PDB entry 8JHY | electron microscopy, 2.87 A resolution | chains B and C of the 5 polymer chains in the assembly

# Chain B
Molecule: Guanine nucleotide-binding protein G(I)/G(S)/G(T) subunit beta-1
Organism: Homo sapiens
UniProt: P62873 (GBB1_HUMAN); numbering as in UniProt (aligned over 2-340)
Amino-acid sequence (356 residues; numbered -15 to 340; the number before each row is that of its first residue; numbers below 1 keep their minus sign (Met-15 is residue -15)):
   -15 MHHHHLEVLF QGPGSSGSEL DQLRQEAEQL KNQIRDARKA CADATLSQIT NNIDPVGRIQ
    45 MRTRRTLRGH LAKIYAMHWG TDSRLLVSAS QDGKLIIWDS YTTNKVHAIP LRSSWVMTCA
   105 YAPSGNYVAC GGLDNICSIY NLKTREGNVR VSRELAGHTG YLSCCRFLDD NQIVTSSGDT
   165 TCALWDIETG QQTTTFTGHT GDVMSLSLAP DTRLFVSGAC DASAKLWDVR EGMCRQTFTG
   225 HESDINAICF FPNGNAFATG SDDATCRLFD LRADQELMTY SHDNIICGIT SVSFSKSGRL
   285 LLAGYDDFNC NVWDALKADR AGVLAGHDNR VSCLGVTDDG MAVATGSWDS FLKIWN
Unresolved in the structure: -15 to 0
Construct notes: initiating methionine (-15); expression tag (-14 to 1)
Swiss-Prot annotation at these positions:
  - modified residue: Ser2 (N-acetylserine), His266 (Phosphohistidine)

# Chain C
Molecule: Guanine nucleotide-binding protein G(I)/G(S)/G(O) subunit gamma-2
Organism: Homo sapiens
UniProt: P59768 (GBG2_HUMAN); residue numbers follow UniProt; this construct covers 1-71
Amino-acid sequence (71 residues; each row starts with the number of its first residue):
     1 MASNNTASIA QARKLVEQLK MEANIDRIKV SKAAADLMAY CEAHAKEDPL LTPVPASENP
    61 FREKKFFCAI L
Unresolved in the structure: 1-5, 63-71
Swiss-Prot annotation at these positions:
  - modified residue: Ala2 (N-acetylalanine), Cys68 (Cysteine methyl ester)
  - lipidation: Cys68 (S-geranylgeranyl cysteine)

# Interface between chain B and chain C
Contacting residue pairs (66; chain B residue first):
  Leu7(B) - Ala12(C)  hydrophobic
  Glu10(B) - Lys20(C)  salt bridge
  Ala11(B) - Leu15(C)  hydrophobic
  Ala11(B) - Leu19(C)
  Leu14(B) - Leu19(C)
  Leu14(B) - Lys20(C)
  Lys15(B) - Leu19(C)
  Gln17(B) - Ala23(C)
  Ile18(B) - Ala23(C)  hydrophobic
  Ala21(B) - Arg27(C)
  Cys25(B) - Ile28(C)
  Cys25(B) - Lys29(C)
  Cys25(B) - Val30(C)
  Ala26(B) - Val30(C)  hydrophobic
  Asp27(B) - Lys29(C)  salt bridge
  Ile33(B) - Ala34(C)  hydrophobic
  Ile33(B) - Ala35(C)
  Ile33(B) - Met38(C)
  Thr34(B) - Met38(C)
  Val40(B) - Leu51(C)  hydrophobic
  Arg48(B) - Phe61(C)
  Arg49(B) - Pro60(C)
  Arg49(B) - Phe61(C)  hydrogen bond (side chain-backbone)
  Arg49(B) - Arg62(C)
  Ser84(B) - Phe61(C)
  Tyr85(B) - Pro60(C)
  Tyr85(B) - Phe61(C)  hydrophobic
  Met217(B) - Gln18(C)
  Cys218(B) - Gln18(C)
  Cys218(B) - Met21(C)
  Cys218(B) - Glu22(C)  hydrogen bond
  Arg219(B) - Glu22(C)
  Gln220(B) - Glu22(C)
  Gln220(B) - Ile25(C)
  Thr221(B) - Glu22(C)
  Phe235(B) - Leu37(C)  hydrophobic
  Phe235(B) - Tyr40(C)  hydrophobic
  Pro236(B) - Tyr40(C)
  Asn237(B) - Tyr40(C)
  Asp254(B) - Ala33(C)
  Arg256(B) - Arg27(C)
  Arg256(B) - Ile28(C)  hydrogen bond (backbone-backbone)
  Arg256(B) - Asp36(C)  salt bridge
  Ala257(B) - Ile28(C)
  Ala257(B) - Lys29(C)
  Asp258(B) - Arg27(C)  salt bridge
  Leu261(B) - Val30(C)  hydrophobic
  Lys280(B) - Glu47(C)
  Lys280(B) - Asp48(C)
  Ser281(B) - Tyr40(C)
  Ser281(B) - Cys41(C)  hydrogen bond (backbone-side chain)
  Ser281(B) - His44(C)
  Ser281(B) - Asp48(C)  hydrogen bond
  Gly282(B) - Cys41(C)
  Arg283(B) - Leu51(C)
  Asp323(B) - Pro49(C)
  Gly324(B) - Pro49(C)
  Gly324(B) - Leu50(C)
  Met325(B) - Pro49(C)  hydrophobic
  Met325(B) - Leu50(C)
  Met325(B) - Asn59(C)
  Met325(B) - Pro60(C)
  Ala326(B) - Phe61(C)  hydrophobic
  Val327(B) - Leu50(C)  hydrophobic
  Asn340(B) - Leu50(C)
  Asn340(B) - Phe61(C)
Also at the interface, not in a pair above, chain B (52 interface residues in all): Leu4, Arg22, Ala28, Ile37, Ile43, Met45, Gln259, Ser279, Leu284, Leu300, Ile338
Also at the interface, not in a pair above, chain C (38 interface residues in all): Ser8, Ile9, Val16, Asp26, Ser31, Val54, Glu58

# Summary
The interface between chain B and chain C involves 52 residues on one side and 38 on the other; the contacts
include 5 hydrogen bonds and 4 salt bridges. Among the polar pairs are Glu10(B)-Lys20(C), Asp27(B)-Lys29(C)
and Arg256(B)-Asp36(C).
Chain B is Guanine nucleotide-binding protein G(I)/G(S)/G(T) subunit beta-1 and chain C is Guanine
nucleotide-binding protein G(I)/G(S)/G(O) subunit gamma-2, both from Homo sapiens; the structure, Cryo-EM
structure of compound 9n bound ketone body receptor HCAR2-Gi signaling complex, was determined by electron
microscopy, deposited together with 8JII, 8JIL and 8JIM.
